1H7E - chains A and B; structure by X-ray diffraction, 1.83 A resolution.

Chain A (and B):
Molecule: 3-deoxy-manno-octulosonate cytidylyltransferase
Source organism: Escherichia coli
Notes: EC 2.7.7.38; chain B of this document is another copy of the same molecule, construct and numbering; everything in this record applies to it too
UniProt: P42216 (KSU5_ECOLI); residues 1-245 here = UniProt positions 1-245
Amino-acid sequence (245 residues; numbered 1 to 245; the number before each row is that of its first residue):
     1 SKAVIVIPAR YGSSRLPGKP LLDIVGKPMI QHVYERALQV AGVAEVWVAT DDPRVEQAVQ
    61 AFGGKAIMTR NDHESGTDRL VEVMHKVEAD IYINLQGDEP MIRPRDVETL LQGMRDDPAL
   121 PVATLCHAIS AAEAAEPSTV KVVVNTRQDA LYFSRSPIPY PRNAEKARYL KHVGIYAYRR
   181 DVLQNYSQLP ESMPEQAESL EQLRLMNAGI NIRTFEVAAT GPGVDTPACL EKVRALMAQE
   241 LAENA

How chain A and chain B interact:
Residue-residue contacts (62; chain A residue first):
  P137(A) with Y160(B)
  V143(A) with Y152(B), hydrophobic; P194(B), hydrophobic
  N145(A) with M206(B); N207(B)
  T146(A) with N207(B), hydrogen bond (backbone-backbone)
  R147(A) with A208(B); G209(B)
  L151(A) with L151(B)
  Y152(A) with Y152(B), hydrophobic; I158(B), hydrophobic; P159(B)
  S154(A) with I158(B)
  R155(A) with Y160(B); R162(B)
  S156(A) with P157(B), hydrogen bond (side chain-backbone); Y160(B)
  P157(A) with S156(B), hydrogen bond (backbone-side chain)
  I158(A) with Y152(B), hydrophobic; S154(B)
  P159(A) with Y152(B); M193(B), hydrophobic; A197(B), hydrophobic; E198(B)
  Y160(A) with P137(B); S154(B); R155(B); S156(B); A197(B); E198(B), hydrogen bond (backbone-side chain)
  P161(A) with A197(B)
  R162(A) with R155(B); A197(B), hydrogen bond (backbone-backbone); E198(B); S199(B)
  N163(A) with Q196(B), hydrogen bond (side chain-backbone); A197(B), hydrogen bond (backbone-backbone); S199(B)
  K166(A) with M193(B)
  A167(A) with A197(B), hydrophobic
  R168(A) with M193(B)
  M193(A) with P159(B), hydrophobic; K166(B); R168(B)
  P194(A) with V143(B), hydrophobic
  Q196(A) with N163(B), hydrogen bond (backbone-side chain); K166(B)
  A197(A) with P159(B), hydrophobic; Y160(B); P161(B); R162(B), hydrogen bond (backbone-backbone); N163(B), hydrogen bond (backbone-backbone); K166(B); A167(B), hydrophobic
  E198(A) with P159(B); Y160(B), hydrogen bond (side chain-backbone); R162(B)
  S199(A) with R162(B); N163(B)
  M206(A) with N145(B)
  N207(A) with N145(B); T146(B), hydrogen bond (backbone-backbone)
Interface residues without a listed pair, chain A (30 interface residues in all): V144, G209
Interface residues without a listed pair, chain B (30 interface residues in all): V144

In short:
Chain A and chain B each contribute 30 residues to their interface, with 12 hydrogen bonds. Polar contacts
include S156(A)-P157(B), Y160(A)-E198(B) and N163(A)-Q196(B).
Chain A and chain B are both 3-deoxy-manno-octulosonate cytidylyltransferase (Escherichia coli); the
structure, The structure of CMP:2-keto-3-deoxy-manno-octonic acid synthetase and of its complexes with
substrates and substrate analogues, Apo-enzyme, was determined by X-ray diffraction (same publication as 1H7F,
1H7G, 1H7H and 1H7T).
